1BOW - chain A; structure by X-ray diffraction, 2.70 A resolution.

[Chain A]
Molecule: Multidrug-efflux transporter 1 regulator bmrr
From: Bacillus subtilis
Notes: fragment: multidrug-binding domain
UniProt: P39075 (BMRR_BACSU); residues 1-159 here correspond to UniProt positions 121-279 (UniProt number = residue number + 120)
Chain sequence (159 residues; each row starts with the number of its first residue):
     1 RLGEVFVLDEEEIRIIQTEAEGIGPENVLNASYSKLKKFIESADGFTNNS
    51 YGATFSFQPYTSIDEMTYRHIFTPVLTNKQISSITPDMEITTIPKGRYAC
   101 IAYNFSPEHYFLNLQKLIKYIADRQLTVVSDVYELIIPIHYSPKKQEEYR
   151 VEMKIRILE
Disordered / not traced: 43-47, 77-80, 142-147, 159
Differences from the reference sequence: cloning artifact (158)
Bound ions: Mn2+: Glu19, His70
Reported in the primary citation:
  - Mn2+ coordination: Glu19, His70
  - self-association interface (contacts with another copy of this molecule); pairs are residue here / residue on that copy: Glu12-Arg156, Gln58-Ile84, Arg69-Met88
  - mutagenesis - E19Q, H70A: decreased stability
  - mutagenesis - E134A, E134K, E134Q: abolished binding to rhodamine
  - contacts within the chain: Tyr33-Glu134 (hydrogen bond), Val28-Leu36 (hydrophobic contact), Ile23-Leu36 (hydrophobic contact), Tyr68-Glu134 (hydrogen bond), Tyr110-Glu134 (hydrogen bond)
  - mutagenesis - E134Q: unchanged stability

[Summary]
Glu19 and His70 coordinate Mn2+. The paper reports that E134A, E134K and E134Q abolish binding to rhodamine;
Mn2+ coordination by Glu19 and His70; 5 substitutions were tested in all.
Chain A is Multidrug-efflux transporter 1 regulator bmrr (Bacillus subtilis); the structure, Multidrug-binding
domain of transcription activator bmrr (apo form), was determined by X-ray diffraction (same publication as
2BOW).
